Entry 5ZH5 (X-ray diffraction, 3.08 A resolution); this record covers chains A and B.

== Chain A (and B) ==
Protein: Lysine--tRNA ligase
From: Plasmodium falciparum NF54
Notes: EC 6.1.1.6; chain B of this document is another copy of the same molecule, construct and numbering; everything in this record applies to it too
UniProt: W7JP72 (W7JP72_PLAFO); residues 77-583 here correspond to UniProt positions 15-521 (UniProt number = residue number - 62)
Amino-acid sequence (507 residues; numbered 77 to 583; the number before each row is that of its first residue):
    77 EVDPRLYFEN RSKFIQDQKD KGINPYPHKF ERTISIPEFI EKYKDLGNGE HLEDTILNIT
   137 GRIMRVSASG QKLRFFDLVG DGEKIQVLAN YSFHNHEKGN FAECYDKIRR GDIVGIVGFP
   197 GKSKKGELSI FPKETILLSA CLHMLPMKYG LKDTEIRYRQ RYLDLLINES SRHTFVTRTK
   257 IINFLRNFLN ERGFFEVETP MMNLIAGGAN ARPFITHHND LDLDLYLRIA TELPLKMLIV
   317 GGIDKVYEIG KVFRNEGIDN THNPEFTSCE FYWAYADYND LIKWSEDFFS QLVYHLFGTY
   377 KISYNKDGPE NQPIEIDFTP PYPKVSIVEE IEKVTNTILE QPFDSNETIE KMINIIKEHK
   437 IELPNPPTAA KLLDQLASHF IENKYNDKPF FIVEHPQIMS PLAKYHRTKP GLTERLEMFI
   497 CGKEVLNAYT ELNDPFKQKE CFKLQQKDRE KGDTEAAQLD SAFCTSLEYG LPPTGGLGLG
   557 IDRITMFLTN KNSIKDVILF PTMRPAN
Disordered / not traced: 228-229, 282-286, 519-534, 582-583 (chain B: 144-151, 173-175, 228-229, 283-284, 516-534, 582-583)
Disulfides: C517-C540
Residues lining bound ligands:
  - CLADO-2 (9CX; (3S)-6,8-dihydroxy-3-{[(2R,6S)-6-methyloxan-2-yl]methyl}-3,4-dihydro-1H-2-benzopyran-1-one): R330, T337, H338, N339, F342, S344, E500, V501, L502, N503, G554, L555, G556, R559, I570
  - lysine (LYS): A306, E308, R330, E346, Y348, N503, A504, Y505, E507, G552, L553, G554

== Interface between chain A and chain B ==
Residue-residue contacts - 171 pairs, chain A then chain B:
  F84(A) - E544(B)
  Q92(A) - F512(B)
  K95(A) - D510(B)  salt bridge
  K95(A) - F512(B)
  N100(A) - Y481(B)  hydrogen bond
  Y102(A) - K480(B)  hydrogen bond (backbone-side chain)
  Y102(A) - N509(B)
  Y102(A) - D510(B)
  Y102(A) - P511(B)
  P103(A) - K480(B)
  P103(A) - P549(B)
  H104(A) - K480(B)
  H104(A) - Y481(B)  hydrogen bond (side chain-backbone)
  H104(A) - H482(B)
  H104(A) - R483(B)
  H104(A) - E490(B)  salt bridge
  H104(A) - P549(B)
  K105(A) - Y351(B)  hydrogen bond (side chain-backbone)
  K105(A) - D353(B)
  K105(A) - D356(B)  salt bridge
  K105(A) - R483(B)
  T136(A) - Y351(B)
  R138(A) - V316(B)
  R138(A) - Y545(B)  hydrogen bond (side chain-backbone)
  R138(A) - G546(B)  hydrogen bond (side chain-backbone)
  D157(A) - D320(B)
  I189(A) - Y351(B)
  I189(A) - G546(B)
  I189(A) - P548(B)  hydrophobic
  S215(A) - G546(B)
  S215(A) - L547(B)  hydrogen bond (side chain-backbone)
  S215(A) - P548(B)
  A216(A) - G546(B)
  C217(A) - E544(B)
  C217(A) - Y545(B)  hydrogen bond (side chain-backbone)
  L218(A) - P511(B)  hydrophobic
  L218(A) - E544(B)  hydrogen bond (backbone-backbone)
  H219(A) - E544(B)  salt bridge
  H219(A) - Y545(B)
  L221(A) - Y545(B)  hydrophobic
  Q236(A) - Y545(B)
  Y238(A) - M313(B)
  Y238(A) - G317(B)
  Y238(A) - A538(B)
  Y238(A) - T541(B)
  Y238(A) - S542(B)  hydrogen bond (side chain-backbone)
  Y238(A) - Y545(B)  hydrophobic
  L241(A) - L314(B)  hydrophobic
  L241(A) - G317(B)
  L242(A) - V316(B)
  L242(A) - G317(B)
  R248(A) - G318(B)  hydrogen bond (side chain-backbone)
  F251(A) - F271(B)
  V252(A) - F271(B)  hydrophobic
  R254(A) - E274(B)  salt bridge
  T255(A) - F271(B)
  T255(A) - E272(B)  hydrogen bond (side chain-backbone)
  I258(A) - E272(B)
  N259(A) - E272(B)
  R262(A) - R262(B)
  F271(A) - F251(B)
  F271(A) - V252(B)  hydrophobic
  F271(A) - T255(B)
  E272(A) - T255(B)  hydrogen bond (backbone-side chain)
  E272(A) - N259(B)
  E272(A) - R262(B)  salt bridge
  V273(A) - L575(B)  hydrophobic
  E274(A) - R254(B)  salt bridge
  E274(A) - I258(B)
  E274(A) - K327(B)
  E274(A) - T343(B)  hydrogen bond
  E274(A) - L575(B)
  T275(A) - K327(B)  hydrogen bond (backbone-side chain)
  P276(A) - F576(B)
  M277(A) - M277(B)  hydrophobic
  M277(A) - K327(B)
  M277(A) - F329(B)  hydrophobic
  M277(A) - E341(B)  hydrogen bond (backbone-side chain)
  M278(A) - F290(B)  hydrophobic
  M278(A) - L303(B)  hydrophobic
  M278(A) - F329(B)  hydrophobic
  M278(A) - E341(B)  hydrogen bond (backbone-side chain)
  M278(A) - T578(B)
  L280(A) - P581(B)  hydrophobic
  F290(A) - M278(B)  hydrophobic
  F290(A) - T292(B)
  F290(A) - H293(B)
  I291(A) - T292(B)  hydrogen bond (backbone-side chain)
  T292(A) - F290(B)
  T292(A) - I291(B)  hydrogen bond (side chain-backbone)
  T292(A) - T292(B)
  H293(A) - F290(B)
  H293(A) - N331(B)  hydrogen bond (backbone-side chain)
  H294(A) - F290(B)
  H294(A) - N331(B)
  H294(A) - E332(B)
  H294(A) - I334(B)
  H294(A) - P340(B)
  N295(A) - R288(B)
  N295(A) - N331(B)  hydrogen bond (backbone-side chain)
  L303(A) - M278(B)  hydrophobic
  P310(A) - F576(B)  hydrophobic
  M313(A) - Y238(B)
  L314(A) - L241(B)  hydrophobic
  L314(A) - L575(B)  hydrophobic
  L314(A) - F576(B)  hydrophobic
  V316(A) - R138(B)
  V316(A) - Y238(B)
  V316(A) - L242(B)
  G317(A) - Y238(B)
  G317(A) - L241(B)
  G317(A) - L242(B)
  G318(A) - R248(B)  hydrogen bond (backbone-side chain)
  I319(A) - R248(B)
  D320(A) - D157(B)
  K327(A) - E274(B)
  K327(A) - T275(B)  hydrogen bond (side chain-backbone)
  K327(A) - M277(B)
  F329(A) - M277(B)  hydrophobic
  F329(A) - M278(B)  hydrophobic
  N331(A) - H293(B)  hydrogen bond (side chain-backbone)
  N331(A) - H294(B)
  N331(A) - N295(B)  hydrogen bond
  E332(A) - D296(B)
  G333(A) - D296(B)
  E341(A) - P276(B)
  E341(A) - M277(B)  hydrogen bond (side chain-backbone)
  E341(A) - M278(B)  hydrogen bond (side chain-backbone)
  T343(A) - E274(B)  hydrogen bond
  Y351(A) - T136(B)  hydrogen bond
  Y351(A) - I189(B)
  K480(A) - Y102(B)  hydrogen bond (side chain-backbone)
  K480(A) - H104(B)
  Y481(A) - N100(B)  hydrogen bond
  Y481(A) - H104(B)  hydrogen bond (backbone-side chain)
  R483(A) - H104(B)
  E490(A) - H104(B)  salt bridge
  N509(A) - Y102(B)
  D510(A) - Y102(B)
  P511(A) - Y102(B)
  P511(A) - L218(B)  hydrophobic
  F512(A) - Q92(B)
  A538(A) - Y238(B)
  T541(A) - Y238(B)
  S542(A) - Y238(B)  hydrogen bond (backbone-side chain)
  E544(A) - F84(B)
  E544(A) - C217(B)
  E544(A) - L218(B)  hydrogen bond (backbone-backbone)
  E544(A) - H219(B)  salt bridge
  Y545(A) - R138(B)  hydrogen bond (backbone-side chain)
  Y545(A) - C217(B)  hydrogen bond (backbone-side chain)
  Y545(A) - H219(B)
  Y545(A) - L221(B)  hydrophobic
  Y545(A) - Q236(B)
  Y545(A) - Y238(B)  hydrophobic
  Y545(A) - L239(B)  hydrophobic
  G546(A) - R138(B)  hydrogen bond (backbone-side chain)
  G546(A) - I189(B)
  G546(A) - S215(B)
  G546(A) - A216(B)
  L547(A) - S215(B)  hydrogen bond (backbone-side chain)
  P548(A) - I189(B)  hydrophobic
  P548(A) - S215(B)
  P549(A) - P103(B)
  P549(A) - H104(B)
  L575(A) - V273(B)  hydrophobic
  L575(A) - E274(B)
  L575(A) - L314(B)  hydrophobic
  F576(A) - P276(B)
  F576(A) - P310(B)  hydrophobic
  T578(A) - M278(B)
Interface residues without a listed pair, chain A (95 interface residues in all): F106, R108, G137, L214, M220, L239, R288, P289, D296, D353, H482, T506, P581
Interface residues without a listed pair, chain B (96 interface residues in all): K105, R108, G137, G187, L214, M220, L299, I319, A352, K513

== Overview ==
The interface between chain A and chain B involves 95 residues on one side and 96 on the other; the contacts
include 38 hydrogen bonds and 9 salt bridges. Polar pairs include K95(A)-D510(B), H104(A)-E490(B) and
K105(A)-D356(B). Bound to chain A: lysine and CLADO-2.
Chain A and chain B are both Lysine--tRNA ligase (Plasmodium falciparum NF54); the structure, CRYSTAL
STRUCTURE OF PfKRS WITH INHIBITOR CLADO-2, was determined by X-ray diffraction, deposited together with 5ZH2,
5ZH3 and 5ZH4.
